Entry 8G8J (X-ray diffraction, 1.74 A resolution); this record covers chains A and T of the 3 polymer chains in the assembly.

# Chain A
Molecule: DNA polymerase eta
Source organism: Homo sapiens
Notes: EC 2.7.7.7
UniProtKB: Q9Y253 (POLH_HUMAN); residue numbers follow UniProt; this construct covers 1-432
Amino-acid sequence (432 residues; row label = number of the first residue in the row):
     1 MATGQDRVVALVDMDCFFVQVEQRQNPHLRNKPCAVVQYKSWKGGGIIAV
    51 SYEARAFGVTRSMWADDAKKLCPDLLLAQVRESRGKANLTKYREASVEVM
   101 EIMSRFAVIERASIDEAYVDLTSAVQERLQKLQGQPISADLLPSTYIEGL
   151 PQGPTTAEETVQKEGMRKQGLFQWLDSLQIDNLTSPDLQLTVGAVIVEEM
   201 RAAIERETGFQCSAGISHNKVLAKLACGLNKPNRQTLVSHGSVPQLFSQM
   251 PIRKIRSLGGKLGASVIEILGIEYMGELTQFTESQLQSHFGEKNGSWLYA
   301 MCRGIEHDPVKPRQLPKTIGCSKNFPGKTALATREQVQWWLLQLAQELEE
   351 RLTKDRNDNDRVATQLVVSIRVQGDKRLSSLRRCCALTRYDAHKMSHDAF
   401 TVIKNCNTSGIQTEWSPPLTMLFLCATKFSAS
Disordered / not traced: 1, 155-159
Bound ions: Ca2+: Asp13, Met14, Asp115 (together with Inosine-5'-triphosphate)
Ligand contacts: Inosine-5'-triphosphate (CZU; [[(2R,3S,4R,5R)-3,4-bis(oxidanyl)-5-(6-oxidanylidene-1H-purin-9-yl)oxolan-2-yl]methoxy-oxidanyl-phosphoryl] phosphono hydrogen phosphate): Asp13, Met14, Asp15, Cys16, Phe17, Phe18, Ile48, Ala49, Tyr52, Arg55, Arg61, Ile114, Asp115, Glu116
UniProt features mapped onto this chain:
  - binding site (Mg(2+)): Asp13, Met14, Asp115, Glu116
  - binding site (Mn(2+)): Asp13, Met14, Asp115, Glu116
  - binding site (a 2'-deoxyribonucleoside 5'-triphosphate): Arg61

# Chain T
Molecule: 12-nt DNA strand
Sequence (12 nucleotides; each row starts with the number of its first residue):
     1 CATTCTCACACT
Disordered / not traced: 1
Ligand contacts: Inosine-5'-triphosphate (CZU; [[(2R,3S,4R,5R)-3,4-bis(oxidanyl)-5-(6-oxidanylidene-1H-purin-9-yl)oxolan-2-yl]methoxy-oxidanyl-phosphoryl] phosphono hydrogen phosphate): DT3, DT4, DC5

# How chain A and chain T interact
Contacting residue pairs (35; chain A residue first):
  Gln38(A) - DT3(T)  base contact
  Gln38(A) - DT4(T)  sugar contact
  Tyr39(A) - DT4(T)  phosphate contact
  Tyr39(A) - DC5(T)  hydrogen bond to the phosphate
  Trp42(A) - DA2(T)  stacking on the base
  Gly46(A) - DT3(T)  base contact
  Ile47(A) - DT3(T)  base contact
  Ile48(A) - DT3(T)  base contact
  Ser62(A) - DT3(T)  sugar contact
  Trp64(A) - DT3(T)  sugar contact
  Lys86(A) - DC5(T)  phosphate contact
  Lys86(A) - DT6(T)  salt bridge to the phosphate
  Lys293(A) - DC11(T)  salt bridge to the phosphate
  Arg313(A) - DA8(T)  hydrogen bond to the phosphate
  Arg313(A) - DC9(T)  salt bridge to the phosphate
  Pro316(A) - DC7(T)  phosphate contact
  Pro316(A) - DA8(T)  phosphate contact
  Lys317(A) - DC7(T)  phosphate contact
  Lys317(A) - DA8(T)  hydrogen bond to the phosphate
  Lys317(A) - DC9(T)  salt bridge to the phosphate
  Thr318(A) - DC7(T)  sugar contact
  Thr318(A) - DA8(T)  hydrogen bond to the phosphate
  Ile319(A) - DC7(T)  phosphate contact
  Gly320(A) - DT6(T)  sugar contact
  Gly320(A) - DC7(T)  hydrogen bond to the phosphate
  Cys321(A) - DT6(T)  phosphate contact
  Ser322(A) - DC5(T)  sugar contact
  Ser322(A) - DT6(T)  hydrogen bond to the phosphate
  Lys323(A) - DC5(T)  phosphate contact
  Asn324(A) - DT4(T)  sugar contact
  Asn324(A) - DC5(T)  hydrogen bond to the phosphate
  Pro326(A) - DA2(T)  base contact
  Pro326(A) - DT4(T)  phosphate contact
  Thr329(A) - DA2(T)  base contact
  Arg351(A) - DC7(T)  salt bridge to the phosphate
Other interface residues (no listed pair), chain A (26 interface residues in all): Arg93, Arg111, Leu378

# Overview
26 residues of chain A face 9 of chain T across their interface, with 7 hydrogen bonds, 5 salt bridges and 1
aromatic stacking contact. Among the polar pairs are Tyr39(A)-DC5(T), Arg313(A)-DA8(T) and Lys317(A)-DA8(T).
Inosine-5'-triphosphate is bound between chain A and chain T.
Chain A is DNA polymerase eta (Homo sapiens) and chain T is a 12-nt DNA strand; the structure, Crystal
structure of human DNA polymerase eta incorporating ITP across dT, was determined by X-ray diffraction.
